8BTM - chain A; structure by X-ray diffraction, 1.40 A resolution.

== Chain A ==
Molecule: GdmF
Organism: Streptomyces hygroscopicus
Reference sequence: Q84G21 (Q84G21_STRHY); residue numbers follow UniProt; this construct covers 1-192, 194-257
Chain sequence (263 residues; each row starts with the number of its first residue; numbers below 1 keep their minus sign (His-5 is residue -5)):
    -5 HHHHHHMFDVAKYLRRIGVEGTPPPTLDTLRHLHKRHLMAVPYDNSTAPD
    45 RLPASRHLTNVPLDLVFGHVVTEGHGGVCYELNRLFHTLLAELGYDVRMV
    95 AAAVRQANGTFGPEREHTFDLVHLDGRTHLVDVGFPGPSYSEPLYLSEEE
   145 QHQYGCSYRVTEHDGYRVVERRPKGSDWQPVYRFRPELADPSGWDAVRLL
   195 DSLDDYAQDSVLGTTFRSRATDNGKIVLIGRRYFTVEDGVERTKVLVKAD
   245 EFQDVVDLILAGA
Unresolved in the structure: -5 to -1, 194-206
Differences from the reference sequence: expression tag (-5 to 0); insertion (193)
Modified positions: Cys73 (S-hydroxycysteine; CSO); Cys150 (S-hydroxycysteine; CSO)
From the paper describing this entry:
  - catalytic residues: Cys73, His111, Asp126
  - conformationally variable residues (order/disorder transition): Leu194 to Leu206

== Summary ==
The paper reports catalytic residues Cys73, His111 and Asp126; conformational variability at Leu194.
Chain A is GdmF (Streptomyces hygroscopicus); the structure, Structural and functional studies of geldanamycin
amide synthase ShGdmF, was determined by X-ray diffraction together with 8OSV, 8OSZ and 8OOM from the same
study.
